PDB entry 4PJD | X-ray diffraction, 2.78 A resolution | chains A and F of the 4 polymer chains in the assembly

== Chain A ==
Protein: Major histocompatibility complex class I-related gene protein
Organism: Homo sapiens
UniProtKB: Q95460 (HMR1_HUMAN); residues 1-270 here correspond to UniProt positions 23-292 (UniProt number = residue number + 22)
Chain sequence (271 residues; row label = number of the first residue in the row; numbering starts at 0):
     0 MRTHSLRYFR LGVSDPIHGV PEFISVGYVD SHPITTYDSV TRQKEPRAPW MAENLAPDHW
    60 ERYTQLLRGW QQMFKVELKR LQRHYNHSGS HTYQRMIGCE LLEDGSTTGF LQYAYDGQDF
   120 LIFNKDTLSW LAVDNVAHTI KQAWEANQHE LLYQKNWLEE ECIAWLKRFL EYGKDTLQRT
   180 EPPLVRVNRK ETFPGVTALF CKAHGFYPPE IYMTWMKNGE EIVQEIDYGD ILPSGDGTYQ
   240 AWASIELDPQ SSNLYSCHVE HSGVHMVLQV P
Disordered / not traced: 247-252, 270
Sequence notes: initiating methionine (0); engineered mutation Ser261 (Cys283 in Q95460)
Swiss-Prot annotation at these positions:
  - binding site (5-(2-oxoethylideneamino)-6-(D-ribitylamino)uracil): Arg9, Ser24, Lys43, Arg94, Tyr152, Gln153
  - binding site (5-(2-oxopropylideneamino)-6-(D-ribitylamino)uracil): Arg9, Ser24, Lys43, Arg94, Tyr152, Gln153
  - binding site (7-hydroxy-6-methyl-8-(1-D-ribityl)lumazine): Arg9, Ser24, Lys43, Arg94, Tyr152, Gln153
  - binding site (8-(9H-purin-6-yl)-2-oxa-8-azabicyclo[3.3.1]nona-3,6-diene-4,6-dicarbaldehyde): Arg9, Lys43, His58, Arg94
  - binding site (2-amino-4-oxopteridine-6-carbaldehyde): Lys43
  - binding site (pyridoxal): Lys43
  - glycosylation: Asn85 (N-linked (GlcNAc...) asparagine)
Disulfide bonds: Cys98-Cys161, Cys200-Cys256
Glycans and other covalent adducts: compound 2LJ linked to Lys43
Residues lining bound ligands: 2LJ (1-deoxy-1-({2,6-dioxo-5-[(E)-propylideneamino]-1,2,3,6-tetrahydropyrimidin-4-yl}amino)-D-ribitol): Tyr7, Phe8, Arg9, Ser24, Thr34, His58, Tyr62, Leu66, Trp69, Arg94, Ile96, Tyr152, Gln153, Trp156
From the paper describing this entry:
  - mutagenesis - K43A (Tm50 46 degC): decreased stability in response to 2LJ

== Chain F ==
Protein: TCR-beta
Organism: Homo sapiens
Chain sequence (245 residues; numbered -1 to 243; the number before each row is that of its first residue; numbers below 1 keep their minus sign (His-1 is residue -1)):
    -1 HMNAGVTQTP KFQVLKTGQS MTLQCAQDMN HNSMYWYRQD PGMGLRLIYY SASEGTTDKG
    59 EVPNGYNVSR LNKREFSLRL ESAAPSQTSV YFCASSPPGG TDTQYFGEGS RLTVLEDLKN
   119 VFPPEVAVFE PSEAEISHTQ KATLVCLATG FYPDHVELSW WVNGKEVHSG VCTDPQPLKE
   179 QPALNDSRYA LSSRLRVSAT FWQNPRNHFR CQVQFYGLSE NDEWTQDRAK PVTQIVSAEA
   239 WGRAD
Disordered / not traced: -1 to 2, 204-205, 238-243
Disulfide bonds: Cys23-Cys91, Cys144-Cys209
From the paper describing this entry:
  - conformationally variable residues (loop rearrangement): Gly97
  - binding site for 2LJ: Gly97

== How chain A and chain F interact ==
Residue-residue contacts (16; chain A residue first):
  Arg41(A) with Gly53(F), hydrogen bond (side chain-backbone)
  Gln64(A) with Tyr48(F); Ala50(F); Thr54(F), hydrogen bond; Thr55(F); Asp56(F)
  Arg67(A) with Thr54(F), hydrogen bond
  Gly68(A) with Ala50(F); Ser51(F); Pro96(F)
  Trp69(A) with Pro96(F), hydrogen bond (side chain-backbone); Gly97(F), hydrogen bond (side chain-backbone)
  Gln71(A) with Asn30(F); Ser51(F)
  Met72(A) with Pro96(F), hydrophobic
  Tyr152(A) with Thr99(F)
Interface residues without a listed pair, chain A (11 interface residues in all): Glu60, Arg61, Leu65
Interface residues without a listed pair, chain F (12 interface residues in all): Gly98

== Summary ==
The interface between chain A and chain F involves 11 residues on one side and 12 on the other, with 5
hydrogen bonds. Polar pairs include Arg41(A)-Gly53(F), Gln64(A)-Thr54(F) and Arg67(A)-Thr54(F). Covalently
linked compound 2LJ: at Lys43(A). The paper reports a binding site for 2LJ at Gly97(F); K43A of chain A
reduces stability in response to 2LJ.
Here chain A is Major histocompatibility complex class I-related gene protein and chain F is TCR-beta, both
from Homo sapiens. Entry 4PJD (Structure of human MR1-5-OP-RU in complex with human MAIT C-C10 TCR) was
determined by X-ray diffraction, deposited together with 4PJ5, 4PJ7, 4PJ8, 4PJ9, 4PJA, 4PJB and 7 further
entries.
